PDB entry 4EJF | X-ray diffraction, 2.65 A resolution | chains A and B of the 8 polymer chains in the assembly

# Chain A (and B)
Name: Caspase-6
Source organism: Homo sapiens
Notes: EC 3.4.22.59; chain B of this document is another copy of the same molecule, construct and numbering; everything in this record applies to it too
Reference sequence: P55212 (CASP6_HUMAN); numbering as in UniProt (aligned over 24-293)
Sequence (279 residues; row label = number of the first residue in the row):
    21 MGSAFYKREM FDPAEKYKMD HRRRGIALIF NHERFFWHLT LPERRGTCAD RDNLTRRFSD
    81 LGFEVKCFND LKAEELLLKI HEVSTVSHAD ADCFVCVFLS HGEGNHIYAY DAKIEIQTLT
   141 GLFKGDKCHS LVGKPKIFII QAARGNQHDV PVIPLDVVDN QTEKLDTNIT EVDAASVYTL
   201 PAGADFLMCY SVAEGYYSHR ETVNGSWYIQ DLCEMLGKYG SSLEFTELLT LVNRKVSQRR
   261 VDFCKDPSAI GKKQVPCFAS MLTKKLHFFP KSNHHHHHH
Not modelled in the structure: 21-29, 167-186, 293-299
Construct notes: expression tag (21-23, 294-299); engineered mutation A163 (Cys in P55212)

# Chain A / chain B interface
Pairs across the interface (69):
  F31(A) with M235(B), hydrophobic; Y239(B); L251(B), hydrophobic; R254(B); K255(B)
  D32(A) with R254(B), hydrogen bond (backbone-side chain)
  P33(A) with Y239(B), hydrophobic; L251(B)
  E35(A) with R254(B), salt bridge
  K144(A) with Y216(B)
  T199(A) with T199(B); P201(B)
  P201(A) with T199(B); C277(B), hydrophobic
  A202(A) with Y216(B)
  G203(A) with Y216(B)
  A204(A) with Y216(B); K273(B); V275(B), hydrophobic
  A213(A) with P201(B), hydrophobic; M281(B), hydrophobic
  Y216(A) with K144(B); G203(B); A204(B), hydrogen bond (side chain-backbone)
  M235(A) with F31(B), hydrophobic
  Y239(A) with P33(B), hydrophobic
  E247(A) with E244(B); E247(B); K285(B)
  T250(A) with L282(B); T283(B); K284(B)
  L251(A) with F31(B); P33(B), hydrophobic
  N253(A) with S280(B); M281(B); L282(B), hydrogen bond (side chain-backbone)
  R254(A) with F31(B); D32(B), hydrogen bond (side chain-backbone); E35(B), salt bridge; T283(B), hydrogen bond (side chain-backbone); K284(B)
  K255(A) with F31(B)
  S257(A) with T283(B)
  V275(A) with M281(B), hydrophobic
  P276(A) with M281(B)
  C277(A) with P201(B), hydrophobic; S280(B); M281(B), hydrophobic
  F278(A) with F278(B); A279(B); S280(B), hydrogen bond (backbone-backbone)
  A279(A) with F278(B)
  S280(A) with N253(B); C277(B); F278(B), hydrogen bond (backbone-backbone)
  M281(A) with A213(B), hydrophobic; N253(B); V275(B), hydrophobic; P276(B); C277(B), hydrophobic
  L282(A) with T250(B); N253(B), hydrogen bond (backbone-side chain)
  T283(A) with T250(B); N253(B); R254(B), hydrogen bond (backbone-side chain); S257(B)
  K284(A) with T250(B)
  K285(A) with E247(B), salt bridge
Also at the interface, not in a pair above, chain A (36 interface residues in all): L200, L243, E244, Q258
Also at the interface, not in a pair above, chain B (37 interface residues in all): L200, E214, L243, T246

# In short
36 residues of chain A face 37 of chain B across their interface, with 9 hydrogen bonds and 3 salt bridges.
Among the polar pairs are E35(A)-R254(B), K285(A)-E247(B) and D32(A)-R254(B).
Chain A and chain B are both Caspase-6 (Homo sapiens); the structure, Allosteric peptides that bind to a
caspase zymogen and mediate caspase tetramerization, was determined by X-ray diffraction.
